Entry 8FND (electron microscopy, 3.00 A resolution); this record covers chains A and K of the 12 polymer chains in the assembly.

== Chain A ==
Name: Lamina-associated polypeptide 2, isoform alpha, Integrase chimera
Organism: Homo sapiens
Notes: EC 2.7.7.-, 3.1.-.-
UniProt: chimeric construct of P42166, P12497: residues -53 to -3 from P42166 (LAP2A_HUMAN) positions 50-100 (UniProt number = residue number + 103); residues 1-288 from P12497 positions 1148-1435 (UniProt number = residue number + 1147)
Chain sequence (364 residues; row label = number of the first residue in the row; numbers below 1 keep their minus sign (Gly-75 is residue -75)):
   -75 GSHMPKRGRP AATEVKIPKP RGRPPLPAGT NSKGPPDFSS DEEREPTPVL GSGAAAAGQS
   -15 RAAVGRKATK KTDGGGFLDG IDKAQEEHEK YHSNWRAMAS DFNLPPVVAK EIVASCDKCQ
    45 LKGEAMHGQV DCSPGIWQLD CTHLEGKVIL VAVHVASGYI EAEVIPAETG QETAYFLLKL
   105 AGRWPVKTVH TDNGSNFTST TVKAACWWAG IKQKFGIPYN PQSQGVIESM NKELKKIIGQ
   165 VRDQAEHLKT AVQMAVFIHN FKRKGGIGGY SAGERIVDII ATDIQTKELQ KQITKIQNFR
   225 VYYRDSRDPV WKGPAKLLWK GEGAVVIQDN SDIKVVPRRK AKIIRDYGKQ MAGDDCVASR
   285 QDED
Unresolved in the structure: -75 to 0, 229-235, 269-288
Differences from the reference sequence: expression tag (-75 to -54); conflict Gln-17 (Arg86 in P42166); linker (-2 to 0); engineered mutation Lys138 (Glu1285 in P12497)
Ion coordination: Zn2+: His12, His16, Cys40, Cys43; Mg2+ site 1: Asp64, Asp116 (together with Dolutegravir); Mg2+ site 2: Asp64, Glu152 (together with Dolutegravir)
Residues lining bound ligands: Dolutegravir: Asp64, Cys65, Asp116, Asn117, Gly118, Tyr143, Pro145, Gln146, Glu152, Asn155
UniProt features mapped onto this chain:
  - modified residue: Thr-46 (Phosphothreonine), Ser-44 (Phosphoserine), Ser-37 (Phosphoserine), Ser-36 (Phosphoserine), Thr-29 (Phosphothreonine), Ser-24 (Phosphoserine), Arg-15 (Omega-N-methylarginine)
  - zinc finger: Asp3 to Gln44 (Integrase-type)
  - DNA-binding region: Phe223 to Asp270 (Integrase-type)
  - binding site (Zn(2+)): His12, His16, Cys40, Cys43
  - binding site (Mg(2+)): Asp64, Asp116, Glu152
From the paper describing this entry:
  - binding site for the 27-nt DNA strand: Lys138
  - mutagenesis - G140A (3- to 5-fold), G140S (3- to 5-fold), Q148H (5- to 10-fold), Q148K (5- to 10-fold), Q148R (5- to 10-fold): decreased catalytic activity
  - mutagenesis - E138K: unchanged catalytic activity
  - catalytic residues: Glu152 (citing earlier work)
  - mutagenesis - E138K/G140A/Q148K (1.0 kcal/mol): decreased binding to DTG (from molecular simulation)

== Chain K ==
Molecule: 27-nt DNA strand
Sequence (27 nucleotides; row label = number of the first residue in the row):
    15 ACTGCTAGAG ATTTTCCCGC CCACGCT
Unresolved in the structure: 34-41

== Interface between chain A and chain K ==
Contacting residue pairs (5; chain A residue first):
  Asn18(A) with DG22(K), phosphate contact
  Lys46(A) with DG22(K), hydrogen bond to the base; DA23(K), sugar contact
  Glu48(A) with DG24(K), sugar contact
  Ala49(A) with DG22(K), base contact
Other interface residues (no listed pair), chain A (7 interface residues in all): Cys43, Gln44, Gly47
Other interface residues (no listed pair), chain K (4 interface residues in all): DA21

== In short ==
Chain A and chain K form an interface of 7 and 4 residues respectively, with 1 hydrogen bond. The
hydrogen-bonded pair is Lys46(A)-DG22(K). Ligands of chain A: Dolutegravir. The paper reports the catalytic
residue Glu152(A); G140A, G140S and Q148H of chain A, among others, reduce catalytic activity; 7 substitutions
were tested in all.
Chain A is Lamina-associated polypeptide 2, isoform alpha, Integrase chimera (Homo sapiens) and chain K is a
27-nt DNA strand; the structure, Structure of E138K HIV-1 intasome with Dolutegravir bound, was determined by
electron microscopy together with 8FNG, 8FNH, 8FNJ, 8FNL, 8FNM, 8FNO, 8FNP and 8FNQ from the same study.
